1AU7 - chains C and B of the 4 polymer chains in the assembly; structure by X-ray diffraction, 2.30 A resolution.

Chain C:
Molecule: Consensus DNA 25-mer
Sequence (25 nucleotides; row label = number of the first residue in the row):
   449 TCCTCATGTATATACATGAGGAAGG

Chain B:
Molecule: Protein pit-1
From: Rattus norvegicus
UniProtKB: P10037 (PIT1_RAT); aligned to UniProt positions 130-275 over residues 5-160 (the alignment contains insertions or deletions, so no single offset holds)
Amino-acid sequence (146 residues; each row starts with the number of its first residue; note: 10 numbers in that range are skipped by the numbering (no residue carries them; nothing is unmodelled there)):
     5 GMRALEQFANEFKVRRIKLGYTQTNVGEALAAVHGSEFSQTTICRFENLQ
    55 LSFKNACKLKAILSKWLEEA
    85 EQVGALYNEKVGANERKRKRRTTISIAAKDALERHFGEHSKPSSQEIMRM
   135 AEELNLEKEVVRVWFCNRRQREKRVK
Unresolved in the structure: 85-102
Differences from the reference sequence: engineered mutation Gly-5 (Glu128 in P10037), Met-6 (Ile129 in P10037); conflict Ala-8 (Glu131 in P10037), Ile-110 (Val223 in P10037)

Chain C / chain B interface:
Pairs across the interface (34; chain C residue first):
  DA454(C) / Ser-56(B)  hydrogen bond to the phosphate
  DA454(C) / Lys-58(B)  phosphate contact
  DA454(C) / Asn-59(B)  sugar contact
  DT455(C) / Phe-42(B)  phosphate contact
  DT455(C) / Thr-46(B)  sugar contact
  DT455(C) / Arg-49(B)  base contact
  DT455(C) / Leu-55(B)  base contact
  DT455(C) / Asn-59(B)  hydrogen bond to the phosphate
  DG456(C) / Glu-41(B)  phosphate contact
  DG456(C) / Phe-42(B)  phosphate contact
  DG456(C) / Ser-43(B)  hydrogen bond to the phosphate
  DG456(C) / Thr-46(B)  hydrogen bond to the phosphate
  DG456(C) / Arg-49(B)  hydrogen bond to the base
  DT457(C) / Ser-43(B)  base contact
  DT457(C) / Thr-45(B)  hydrogen bond to the base
  DA458(C) / Thr-45(B)  base contact
  DA462(C) / Arg-105(B)  hydrogen bond to the base
  DA462(C) / Lys-113(B)  sugar contact
  DC463(C) / Arg-105(B)  sugar contact
  DC463(C) / Thr-106(B)  sugar contact
  DC463(C) / Thr-107(B)  phosphate contact
  DC463(C) / Ile-108(B)  hydrogen bond to the phosphate
  DC463(C) / Lys-113(B)  salt bridge to the phosphate
  DC463(C) / Trp-148(B)  phosphate contact
  DC463(C) / Asn-151(B)  base contact
  DA464(C) / Lys-103(B)  hydrogen bond to the phosphate
  DA464(C) / Arg-104(B)  phosphate contact
  DA464(C) / Arg-105(B)  phosphate contact
  DA464(C) / Thr-106(B)  hydrogen bond to the phosphate
  DA464(C) / Val-144(B)  phosphate contact
  DA464(C) / Val-147(B)  base contact
  DA464(C) / Asn-151(B)  hydrogen bond to the base
  DT465(C) / Lys-103(B)  hydrogen bond to the phosphate
  DT465(C) / Val-147(B)  base contact

In short:
9 residues of chain C and 21 residues of chain B are in contact; the contacts include 12 hydrogen bonds and 1
salt bridge. Polar pairs include DG456(C)/Arg-49(B), DT457(C)/Thr-45(B) and DA462(C)/Arg-105(B).
Here chain C is Consensus DNA 25-mer and chain B is Protein pit-1 (Rattus norvegicus). Entry 1AU7 (Pit-1
mutant/DNA complex) was determined by X-ray diffraction.
